PDB entry 9N82 | electron microscopy, 3.30 A resolution | chains K and b of the 18 polymer chains in the assembly

Chain K:
Molecule: 51-nt DNA strand
Sequence (51 nucleotides; row label = number of the first residue in the row):
     1 GACTAGATCA GAAGCAGTAG AGCATGCATA GTTTTTAGTT TATTGGGCGC G
Unresolved in the structure: 36-51

Chain b:
Protein: X-ray repair cross-complementing protein 5
From: Homo sapiens
Reference sequence: P13010 (XRCC5_HUMAN); residue numbers follow UniProt; this construct covers 1-732
Amino-acid sequence (732 residues; numbered 1 to 732; the number before each row is that of its first residue):
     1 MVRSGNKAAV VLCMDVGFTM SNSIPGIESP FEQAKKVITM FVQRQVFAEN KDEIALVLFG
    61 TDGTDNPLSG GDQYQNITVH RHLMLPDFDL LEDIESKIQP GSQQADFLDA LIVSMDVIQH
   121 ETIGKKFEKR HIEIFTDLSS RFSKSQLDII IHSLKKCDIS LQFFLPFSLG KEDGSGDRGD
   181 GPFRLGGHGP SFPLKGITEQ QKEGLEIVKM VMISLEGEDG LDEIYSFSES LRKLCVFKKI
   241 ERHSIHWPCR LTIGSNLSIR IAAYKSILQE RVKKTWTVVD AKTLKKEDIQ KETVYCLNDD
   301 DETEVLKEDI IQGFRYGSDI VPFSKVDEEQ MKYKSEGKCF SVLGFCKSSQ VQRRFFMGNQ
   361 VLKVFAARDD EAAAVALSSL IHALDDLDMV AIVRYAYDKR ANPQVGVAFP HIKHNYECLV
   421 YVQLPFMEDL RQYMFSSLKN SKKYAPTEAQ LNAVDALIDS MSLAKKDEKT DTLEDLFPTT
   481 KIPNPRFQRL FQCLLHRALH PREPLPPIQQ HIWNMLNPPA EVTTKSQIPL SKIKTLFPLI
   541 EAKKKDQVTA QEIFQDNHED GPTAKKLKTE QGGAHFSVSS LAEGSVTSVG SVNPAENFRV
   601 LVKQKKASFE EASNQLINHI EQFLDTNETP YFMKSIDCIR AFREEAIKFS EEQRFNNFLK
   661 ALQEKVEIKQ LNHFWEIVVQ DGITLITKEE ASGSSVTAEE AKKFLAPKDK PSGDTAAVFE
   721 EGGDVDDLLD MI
Unresolved in the structure: 1-5, 169-195, 543-732
UniProt features mapped onto this chain:
  - region: Leu-138 to Leu-165 (Leucine-zipper)
  - motif: Glu-720 to Leu-728 (EEXXXDL motif)
  - modified residue: Lys-144 (N6-acetyllysine), Ser-255 (Phosphoserine), Ser-258 (Phosphoserine), Lys-265 (N6-acetyllysine), Ser-318 (Phosphoserine), Lys-332 (N6-acetyllysine), Thr-535 (Phosphothreonine), Ser-577 (Phosphoserine), Ser-579 (Phosphoserine), Ser-580 (Phosphoserine), Lys-660 (N6-acetyllysine), Lys-665 (N6-acetyllysine), Thr-715 (Phosphothreonine)
  - cross-link (Glycyl lysine isopeptide (Lys-Gly)): Lys-195 (interchain with G-Cter in SUMO2), Lys-532 (interchain with G-Cter in SUMO2), Lys-534 (interchain with G-Cter in SUMO2), Lys-566 (interchain with G-Cter in SUMO2), Lys-568 (interchain with G-Cter in SUMO2), Lys-669 (interchain with G-Cter in SUMO2), Lys-688 (interchain with G-Cter in SUMO2)
  - mutagenesis: Glu-720 to Glu-721 (Abolishes interaction with PRKDC and its recruitment to sites of DNA damage), Asp-726 to Asp-727 (Abolishes interaction with PRKDC and its recruitment to sites of DNA damage)

How chain K and chain b interact:
Contacting residue pairs - 6 pairs, chain K then chain b:
  DG17(K) / Arg-431(b)  salt bridge to the phosphate
  DG20(K) / Arg-271(b)  salt bridge to the phosphate
  DG20(K) / Arg-486(b)  salt bridge to the phosphate
  DA21(K) / Thr-275(b)  phosphate contact
  DA21(K) / Trp-276(b)  phosphate contact
  DT25(K) / Arg-400(b)  sugar contact
Also at the interface, not in a pair above, chain K (9 interface residues in all): DA16, DA19, DA24, DG26, DG31
Also at the interface, not in a pair above, chain b (9 interface residues in all): Lys-126, Ile-245, Gln-269

Overview:
The chain K/chain b interface involves 9 residues from each chain, with 3 salt bridges. Polar contacts include
DG17(K)/Arg-431(b), DG20(K)/Arg-271(b) and DG20(K)/Arg-486(b). From UniProt: 4 mutagenesis sites on chain b.
Chain K is a 51-nt DNA strand and chain b is X-ray repair cross-complementing protein 5 (Homo sapiens); the
structure, The ligation (AMP-Lys) complex in the NHEJ pathway, was determined by electron microscopy (same
publication as 9CQ3, 9CQ6, 9CQC, 9N81 and 9N83).
